Entry 4JI2 (X-ray diffraction, 3.64 A resolution); this record covers chains A and M of the 21 polymer chains in the assembly.

Chain A:
Molecule: 16S rRNA
Source organism: Thermus thermophilus
Sequence (1522 nucleotides; row label = number of the first residue in the row; note: 42 numbers in that range are skipped by the numbering (no residue carries them; nothing is unmodelled there); a row labelled like 190A-190L holds insertion residues (190A, then the next letters in order); numbering starts at 0):
     0 UUUGUUGGAG AGUUUGAUCC UGGCUCAGGG UGAACGCUGG CGGCGUGCCU AAGACAUGCA
    60 AGUCGUGCGG G
    73 CCGCGGGGUU UU
    88 ACUCCG
    95 UGGUC
   101 AGCGGCGGAC GGGUGAGUAA CGCGUGGGU
  129A G
   130 ACCUACCCGG AAGAGGGGGA CAACCCGGGG AAACUCGGGC UAAUCCCCCA UGUGGACCCG
   190 C
190A-190L CCCUUGGGGUGU
   191 GUCCAAAGGG CUUU
   216 GCCCGCUUCC GGAUGGGCCC GCGUCCCAUC AGCUAGUUGG UGGGGUAAUG GCCCACCAAG
   276 GCGACGACGG GUAGCCGGUC UGAGAGGAUG GCCGGCCACA GGGGCACUGA GACACGGGCC
   336 CCACUCCUAC GGGAGGCAGC AGUUAGGAAU CUUCCGCAAU GGGCGCAAGC CUGACGGAGC
   396 GACGCCGCUU GGAGGAAGAA GCCCUUCGGG GUGUAAACUC CUGAA
   442 CCCGGGACGA AACCCCCGAC GA
   474 GGGGACUGAC GGUACCGGG
   494 GUAAUAGCGC CGGCCAACUC CGUGCCAGCA GCCGCGGUAA UACGGAGGGC GCGAGCGUUA
   554 CCCGGAUUCA CUGGGCGUAA AGGGCGUGUA GGCGGCCUGG GGCGUCCCAU GUGAAAGACC
   614 ACGGCUCAAC CGUGGGGGAG CGUGGGAUAC GCUCAGGCUA GACGGUGGGA GAGGGUGGUG
   674 GAAUUCCCGG AGUAGCGGUG AAAUGCGCAG AUACCGGGAG GAACGCCGAU GGCGAAGGCA
   734 GCCACCUGGU CCACCCGUGA CGCUGAGGCG CGAAAGCGUG GGGAGCAAAC CGGAUUAGAU
   794 ACCCGGGUAG UCCACGCCCU AAACGAUGCG CGCUAGGUCU CUGGGUCU
   848 CCUGGGGGCC GAAGCUAACG CGUUAAGCGC GCCGCCUGGG GAGUACGGCC GCAAGGCUGA
   908 AACUCAAAGG AAUUGACGGG GGCCCGCACA AGCGGUGGAG CAUGUGGUUU AAUUCGAAGX
   968 AACGCGAAGA ACCUUACCAG GCCUUGACAU GCUAGG
 1003A G
  1004 AACCCGGGUG AAAGCCUGGG GUGCCCC
1030A-1030D GCGA
  1031 GGGGAGCCCU AGCACAGGUG CUGCAUGGCC GUCGUCAGCU CGUGCCGUGA GGUGUUGGGU
  1091 UAAGUCCCGC AACGAGCGCA ACCCCCGCCG UUAGUUGCCA GCGGUUCGGC CGGGCACUCU
  1151 AACGGGACUG CCCGCGAAA
  1171 GCGGGAGGAA GGAGGGGACG ACGUCUGGUC AGCAUGGCCC UUACGGCCUG GGCGACACAC
  1231 GUGCUACAAU GCCCACUACA AAGCGAUGCC ACCCGGCAAC GGGGAGCUAA UCGCAAAAAG
  1291 GUGGGCCCAG UUCGGAUUGG GGUCUGCAAC CCGACCCCAU GAAGCCGGAA UCGCUAGUAA
  1351 UCGCGGAUCA G
 1361A C
  1362 CAUGCCGCGG UGAAUACGUU CCCGGGCCUU GUACACACXG CCXGUXACGC CAUGGGAGCG
  1422 GGCUCUACCC GAAGUCGCCG GG
  1446 AGCCUACGGG
  1459 CAGGCGCCGA GGGUAGGGCC CGUGACUGGG GCGAAGUCGU AACAAGGUAG CUGUACCGGA
  1519 AGGUGCGGCU GGAUCCACUC CUUUCU
Disordered / not traced: 0-4, 1534-1538
Construct notes: engineered mutation C1534 (A2157 in M26923.1); conflict A1535 (C2158 in M26923.1)
Modified / non-standard residues: PSU (pseudouridine-5'-monophosphate) at position 516, 7MG (7N-methyl-8-hydroguanosine-5'-monophosphate) at position 527, M2G (N2-dimethylguanosine-5'-monophosphate) at position 966, 5MC (5-methylcytidine-5'-monophosphate) at position 967, 2MG (2N-methylguanosine-5'-monophosphate) at position 1207, 5MC (5-methylcytidine-5'-monophosphate) at position 1400, 4OC (4n,o2'-methylcytidine-5'-monophosphate) at position 1402, 5MC (5-methylcytidine-5'-monophosphate) at position 1404, 5MC (5-methylcytidine-5'-monophosphate) at position 1407, UR3 (3-methyluridine-5'-monophoshate) at position 1498, MA6 (6N-dimethyladenosine-5'-monophoshate) at position 1518, MA6 (6N-dimethyladenosine-5'-monophoshate) at position 1519, PSU (pseudouridine-5'-monophosphate) at position 1540, PSU (pseudouridine-5'-monophosphate) at position 1541
Ion coordination: Mg2+ site 1 near U5 (its only coordinating residue here); Mg2+ site 2: U12, C526, 7MG_527, A914; Mg2+ site 3 near U12 (its only coordinating residue here); Mg2+ site 4 near U13 (its only coordinating residue here); Mg2+ site 5 near G21 (its only coordinating residue here); Mg2+ site 6: G21, G22; Mg2+ site 7 near C48 (its only coordinating residue here); Mg2+ site 8 near A53 (its only coordinating residue here); Mg2+ site 9: C58, U387; Mg2+ site 10: A59, C386; Mg2+ site 11: U62, G105; Mg2+ site 12 near C89 (its only coordinating residue here); 125 more Mg2+ sites not listed
What the authors report for this chain:
  - conformationally variable residues: A1492
  - mutagenesis - C1490U: increased growth

Chain M:
Protein: Ribosomal protein S13
Source organism: Thermus thermophilus
Reference sequence: P80377 (RS13_THET8); residues 1-126 here = UniProt positions 1-126
Chain sequence (126 residues; row label = number of the first residue in the row):
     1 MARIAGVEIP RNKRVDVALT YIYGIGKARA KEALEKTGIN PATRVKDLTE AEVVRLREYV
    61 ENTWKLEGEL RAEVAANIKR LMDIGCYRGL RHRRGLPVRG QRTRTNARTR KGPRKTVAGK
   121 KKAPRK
Disordered / not traced: 1, 120-126

How chain A and chain M interact:
Residue-residue contacts - 87 pairs, chain A then chain M:
  G947(A) with Arg108(M), phosphate contact; Thr109(M), phosphate contact; Arg114(M), salt bridge to the phosphate
  C948(A) with Asn106(M), phosphate contact; Ala107(M), phosphate contact; Arg108(M), hydrogen bond to the phosphate; Thr109(M), hydrogen bond to the phosphate
  A949(A) with Gln101(M), phosphate contact; Asn106(M), hydrogen bond to the base
  U950(A) with Arg102(M), phosphate contact; Thr105(M), base contact; Asn106(M), hydrogen bond to the base
  G951(A) with Arg102(M), salt bridge to the phosphate; Thr105(M), hydrogen bond to the base
  U952(A) with Arg104(M), hydrogen bond to the base; Thr105(M), base contact
  G953(A) with Arg104(M), hydrogen bond to the base
  G954(A) with Arg104(M), hydrogen bond to the base
  A1225(A) with Arg102(M), phosphate contact; Thr103(M), hydrogen bond to the phosphate; Arg104(M), phosphate contact
  C1226(A) with Arg91(M), salt bridge to the phosphate; Leu96(M), phosphate contact; Thr103(M), hydrogen bond to the sugar; Arg104(M), base contact; Lys111(M), hydrogen bond to the sugar
  A1227(A) with Leu96(M), phosphate contact; Lys111(M), phosphate contact; Lys115(M), hydrogen bond to the sugar; Val117(M), sugar contact
  C1228(A) with Arg104(M), hydrogen bond to the base; Arg108(M), salt bridge to the phosphate; Lys111(M), salt bridge to the phosphate; Arg114(M), phosphate contact; Lys115(M), hydrogen bond to the phosphate; Thr116(M), hydrogen bond to the phosphate; Val117(M), hydrogen bond to the sugar
  A1229(A) with Arg114(M), salt bridge to the phosphate; Thr116(M), hydrogen bond to the phosphate
  C1230(A) with Thr105(M), base contact
  G1295(A) with Arg14(M), hydrogen bond to the sugar
  C1296(A) with Arg44(M), salt bridge to the phosphate
  C1297(A) with Arg44(M), salt bridge to the phosphate
  U1301(A) with Tyr21(M), phosphate contact
  U1302(A) with Lys13(M), salt bridge to the phosphate; Arg14(M), base contact; Val17(M), phosphate contact; Tyr21(M), hydrogen bond to the phosphate; Lys27(M), base contact
  A1306(A) with Thr109(M), hydrogen bond to the sugar
  U1307(A) with Gln101(M), phosphate contact; Thr109(M), sugar contact; Arg110(M), phosphate contact
  U1308(A) with His92(M), phosphate contact; Pro97(M), phosphate contact; Val98(M), hydrogen bond to the phosphate; Arg99(M), phosphate contact; Gln101(M), hydrogen bond to the phosphate; Arg110(M), phosphate contact
  G1309(A) with Val74(M), sugar contact; Asn77(M), hydrogen bond to the phosphate; Ile78(M), sugar contact; Leu81(M), phosphate contact; Arg88(M), salt bridge to the phosphate; His92(M), salt bridge to the phosphate; Val98(M), phosphate contact; Arg99(M), salt bridge to the phosphate
  G1310(A) with Asn77(M), hydrogen bond to the phosphate; Arg88(M), salt bridge to the phosphate
  C1320(A) with Tyr87(M), sugar contact
  C1321(A) with Tyr87(M), hydrogen bond to the phosphate
  G1323(A) with Gly100(M), phosphate contact
  C1328(A) with Ala28(M), phosphate contact; Arg29(M), sugar contact
  A1329(A) with Tyr23(M), phosphate contact; Gly24(M), sugar contact; Ile25(M), phosphate contact; Gly26(M), hydrogen bond to the phosphate; Lys27(M), phosphate contact; Ala28(M), hydrogen bond to the phosphate; Arg29(M), hydrogen bond to the phosphate
  U1330(A) with Thr20(M), phosphate contact; Ile22(M), phosphate contact; Tyr23(M), phosphate contact; Ile25(M), phosphate contact; Gly26(M), phosphate contact
  A1332(A) with Thr109(M), base contact
Also at the interface, not in a pair above, chain A (35 interface residues in all): A946, G1224, C1322, G1331
Also at the interface, not in a pair above, chain M (44 interface residues in all): Leu70, Pro113

Summary:
35 residues of chain A face 44 of chain M across their interface; the contacts include 28 hydrogen bonds and
13 salt bridges. Polar contacts include A949(A)-Asn106(M), U950(A)-Asn106(M) and G951(A)-Thr105(M). The Mg2+
site 2 is built by U12(A), C526(A), 7MG_527(A) and A914(A). From the paper: C1490U of chain A increases
growth; conformational variability at A1492(A).
Here chain A is 16S rRNA and chain M is Ribosomal protein S13, both from Thermus thermophilus. Entry 4JI2
(Crystal Structure of 30S ribosomal subunit from Thermus thermophilus) was determined by X-ray diffraction,
deposited together with 4JI0, 4JI1, 4JI3, 4JI4, 4JI5, 4JI6, 4JI7 and 4JI8.
